5THB - chains A and E of the 6 polymer chains in the assembly; structure by X-ray diffraction, 2.41 A resolution.

[Chain A (and E)]
Name: Hemagglutinin HA1 chain
Source organism: Influenza A virus
Notes: chain E of this document is another copy of the same molecule, construct and numbering; everything in this record applies to it too
UniProt: A0A0J9X252 (A0A0J9X252_9INFA); the construct lacks a stretch of the UniProt sequence and is renumbered around it, so the offset changes along the chain: 7-129 = UniProt 1-123; 130-158 = UniProt 125-153; 159-263 = UniProt 156-260; 265-276 = UniProt 261-272; 1 more segments
Chain sequence (323 residues; row label = number of the first residue in the row; note: 1 number in that range is skipped by the numbering (no residue carries it; nothing is unmodelled there); a row labelled like 158A-158B holds insertion residues (158A, then the next letters in order)):
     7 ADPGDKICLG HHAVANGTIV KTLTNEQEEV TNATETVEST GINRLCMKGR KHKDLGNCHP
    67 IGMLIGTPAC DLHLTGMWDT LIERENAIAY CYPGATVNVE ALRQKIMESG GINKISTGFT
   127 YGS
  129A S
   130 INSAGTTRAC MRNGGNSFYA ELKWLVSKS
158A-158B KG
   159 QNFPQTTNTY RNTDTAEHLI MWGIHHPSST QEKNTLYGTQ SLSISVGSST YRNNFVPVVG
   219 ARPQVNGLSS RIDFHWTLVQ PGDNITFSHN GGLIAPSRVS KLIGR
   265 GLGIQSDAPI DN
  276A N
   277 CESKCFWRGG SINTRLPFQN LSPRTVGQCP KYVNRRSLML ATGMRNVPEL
Not modelled in the structure: 7-10, 326
Sequence notes: engineered mutation Thr-193 (Asp190 in A0A0J9X252), Leu-226 (Gln223 in A0A0J9X252), Ser-228 (Gly225 in A0A0J9X252)
Disulfides: Cys-52/Cys-277, Cys-64/Cys-76, Cys-97/Cys-139, Cys-281/Cys-305
Glycans and other covalent adducts: N-acetylglucosamine (NAG) linked to Asn-38, Asn-242
What the authors report for this chain:
  - mutagenesis - Q226L/G228S, G228S: abolished binding to alpha2-3 sialosides
  - mutagenesis - Q226L/G228S: unchanged binding to human-type alpha2-6 receptors
  - specificity-determining residues: Lys-158A

[Interface between chain A and chain E]
Pairs across the interface (25; chain A residue first):
  Thr-167(A) / Asn-224(E)
  Ser-203(A) / Val-216(E)
  Ser-203(A) / Val-217(E)
  Ser-203(A) / Leu-226(E)
  Val-204(A) / Leu-226(E)
  Gly-205(A) / Gly-225(E)
  Gly-205(A) / Leu-226(E)
  Ser-206(A) / Gly-225(E)  hydrogen bond (backbone-backbone)
  Ser-206(A) / Arg-229(E)
  Ser-207(A) / Arg-229(E)  hydrogen bond (backbone-side chain)
  Arg-210(A) / His-184(E)
  Arg-210(A) / Pro-185(E)
  Arg-210(A) / Val-216(E)  hydrogen bond (side chain-backbone)
  Arg-210(A) / Gly-218(E)
  Arg-210(A) / Leu-226(E)
  Arg-210(A) / Ser-227(E)  hydrogen bond (side chain-backbone)
  Arg-210(A) / Arg-229(E)
  Asn-211(A) / Val-216(E)
  Asn-212(A) / Val-216(E)
  Asn-242(A) / Gly-225(E)
  Thr-244(A) / Asn-224(E)
  Thr-244(A) / Gly-225(E)  hydrogen bond (side chain-backbone)
  Thr-244(A) / Leu-226(E)
  Ser-246(A) / Ala-219(E)
  Ser-246(A) / Leu-226(E)
Interface residues without a listed pair, chain A (14 interface residues in all): Thr-165, Thr-208
Interface residues without a listed pair, chain E (14 interface residues in all): Val-223, Ser-228, Asp-231

[Summary]
Chain A and chain E each contribute 14 residues to their interface; the contacts include 5 hydrogen bonds.
Polar pairs include Ser-207(A)/Arg-229(E), Arg-210(A)/Val-216(E) and Arg-210(A)/Ser-227(E).
N-acetylglucosamine is covalently linked to Asn-38(A) and Asn-242(A). From the paper: Q226L/G228S and G228S of
chain A abolish binding to alpha2-3 sialosides; the specificity determinant Lys-158A(A).
Chain A and chain E are both Hemagglutinin HA1 chain (Influenza A virus); the structure, Crystal structure of
H10 hemagglutinin mutant (T193D-Q226L-G228S) from Jiangxi-Donghu (2013) H10N8 influenza virus, was determined
by X-ray diffraction together with 5TGO, 5TGU, 5TGV, 5TH0, 5TH1, 5THC and 5THF from the same study.
